Entry 1G6Y (X-ray diffraction, 2.80 A resolution); this record covers chains A and B.

[Chain A (and B)]
Protein: URE2 protein
Source organism: Saccharomyces cerevisiae
Notes: fragment: globular domain (residues 94-354); chain B of this document is another copy of the same molecule, construct and numbering; everything in this record applies to it too
Reference sequence: P23202 (URE2_YEAST); residue numbers follow UniProt; this construct covers 94-354
Chain sequence (261 residues; numbered 94 to 354; the number before each row is that of its first residue):
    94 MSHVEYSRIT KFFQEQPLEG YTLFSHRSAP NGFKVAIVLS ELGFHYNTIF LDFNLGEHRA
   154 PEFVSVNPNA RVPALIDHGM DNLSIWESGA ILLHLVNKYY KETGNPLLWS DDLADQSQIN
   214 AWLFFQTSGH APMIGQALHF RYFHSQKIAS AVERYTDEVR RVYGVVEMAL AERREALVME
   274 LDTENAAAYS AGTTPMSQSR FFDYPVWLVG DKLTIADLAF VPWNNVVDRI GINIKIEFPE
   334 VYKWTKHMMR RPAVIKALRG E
Unresolved in the structure: 94-108, 354 (chain B: 94-97)
UniProt features mapped onto this chain:
  - binding site (glutathione): Asn124, His151, Arg164, Val165, Glu180, Ser181
  - mutagenesis: Ala122 (A122S: Reduces glutaredoxin activity), Asn124 (N124A/V: Abolishes glutaredoxin activity), Phe313 (F313S: Destroys protein function)

[Chain A / chain B interface]
Residue-residue contacts (73; chain A residue first):
  Pro161(A) - Val258(B)
  Asn162(A) - Phe218(B)
  Asn162(A) - Arg254(B)  hydrogen bond
  Asn162(A) - Val258(B)
  Arg164(A) - Arg254(B)
  Met173(A) - Leu206(B)  hydrophobic
  Met173(A) - Ala207(B)
  Leu176(A) - Ala207(B)  hydrophobic
  Leu176(A) - Gln211(B)
  Ser177(A) - Gln211(B)  hydrogen bond (backbone-side chain)
  Trp179(A) - Ala214(B)
  Trp179(A) - Trp215(B)  hydrophobic
  Trp179(A) - Phe218(B)  hydrophobic
  Glu180(A) - Ala214(B)
  Glu180(A) - Phe217(B)
  Glu180(A) - Phe218(B)
  Gly182(A) - Phe217(B)
  Ala183(A) - Asn213(B)
  Ala183(A) - Ala214(B)
  Ala183(A) - Phe217(B)
  Leu186(A) - Leu186(B)  hydrophobic
  Leu186(A) - Asn213(B)
  His187(A) - Ser210(B)
  Asn190(A) - Leu206(B)
  Leu206(A) - Asn190(B)
  Ala207(A) - Leu176(B)  hydrophobic
  Ser210(A) - Leu176(B)
  Ser210(A) - Ile178(B)
  Ser210(A) - Ala183(B)
  Ser210(A) - His187(B)
  Gln211(A) - Leu176(B)
  Gln211(A) - Ser177(B)  hydrogen bond (side chain-backbone)
  Gln211(A) - Trp179(B)  hydrogen bond
  Asn213(A) - Ala183(B)
  Asn213(A) - Leu186(B)
  Ala214(A) - Trp179(B)
  Ala214(A) - Glu180(B)
  Ala214(A) - Ala183(B)
  Trp215(A) - Trp179(B)  hydrophobic
  Phe217(A) - Glu180(B)
  Phe217(A) - Gly182(B)
  Phe217(A) - Ala183(B)
  Phe217(A) - Leu216(B)  hydrophobic
  Phe217(A) - Phe217(B)  hydrophobic
  Phe217(A) - Thr220(B)
  Phe218(A) - Asn162(B)
  Phe218(A) - Trp179(B)  hydrophobic
  Phe218(A) - Glu180(B)
  Thr220(A) - Phe217(B)
  Thr220(A) - Ser221(B)  hydrogen bond
  Ser221(A) - Glu180(B)
  Ser221(A) - Thr220(B)
  Ser221(A) - Ser221(B)
  Gln229(A) - Arg247(B)
  Gln229(A) - Tyr248(B)  hydrogen bond
  His232(A) - Arg247(B)  hydrogen bond
  Phe233(A) - Tyr248(B)
  His237(A) - Ser243(B)  hydrogen bond
  Ile241(A) - Gln239(B)
  Ile241(A) - Ile241(B)  hydrophobic
  Ile241(A) - Ser243(B)
  Ser243(A) - His237(B)  hydrogen bond
  Ser243(A) - Gln239(B)  hydrogen bond
  Ser243(A) - Ile241(B)
  Arg247(A) - Gln229(B)
  Arg247(A) - His232(B)  hydrogen bond
  Tyr248(A) - Gln229(B)  hydrogen bond
  Tyr248(A) - Phe233(B)
  Tyr248(A) - Tyr248(B)
  Arg254(A) - Asn162(B)  hydrogen bond (side chain-backbone)
  Arg254(A) - Arg164(B)
  Val258(A) - Pro161(B)
  Val258(A) - Asn162(B)
Interface residues without a listed pair, chain A (43 interface residues in all): Ile178, Lys191, Gln209, Leu216, Pro225, Met226, Ser238, Gln239, Ala244
Interface residues without a listed pair, chain B (41 interface residues in all): Met173, Lys191, Lys194, Ser238, Ala244

[Summary]
43 residues of chain A and 41 residues of chain B are in contact; the contacts include 13 hydrogen bonds.
Polar contacts include Asn162(A)-Arg254(B), Ser177(A)-Gln211(B) and Gln211(A)-Trp179(B). From UniProt: 6
glutathione-binding residues and 3 mutagenesis sites on chain A.
Chain A and chain B are both URE2 protein (Saccharomyces cerevisiae); the structure, Crystal structure of the
globular region of the prion protein URE2 from yeast saccharomyces cerevisiae, was determined by X-ray
diffraction (same publication as 1G6W).
